6W67 - chain A; structure by X-ray diffraction, 2.20 A resolution.

# Chain A
Molecule: Kelch-like ECH-associated protein 1
From: Homo sapiens
Notes: fragment: BTB domain
UniProt: Q14145 (KEAP1_HUMAN); numbering as in UniProt (aligned over 48-180)
Amino-acid sequence (134 residues; row label = number of the first residue in the row):
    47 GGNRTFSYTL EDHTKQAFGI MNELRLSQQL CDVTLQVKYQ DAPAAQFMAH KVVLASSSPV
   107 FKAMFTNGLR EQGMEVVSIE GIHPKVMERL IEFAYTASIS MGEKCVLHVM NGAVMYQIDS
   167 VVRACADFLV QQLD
Unresolved in the structure: 47-50, 180
Construct notes: expression tag (47); engineered mutation Ala-172 (Ser in Q14145)
Curated features (UniProtKB/Swiss-Prot):
  - site: Cys-151 (Sensor for electrophilic agents)
  - modified residue: Cys-151 (S-(2,3-dicarboxypropyl)cysteine)
  - cross-link: Arg-135 (N5-[4-(S-L-cysteinyl)-5-methyl-1H-imidazol-2-yl]-L-ornithine (Arg-Cys) (interchain with C-151 in KEAP1)), Cys-151 (N5-[4-(S-L-cysteinyl)-5-methyl-1H-imidazol-2-yl]-L-ornithine (Cys-Arg) (interchain with R-135 in KEAP1))
Reported in the primary citation:
  - self-association interface (contacts with another copy of this molecule): Phe-64, Val-98

# Summary
The paper reports a self-association interface involving Phe-64 and Val-98.
Chain A is Kelch-like ECH-associated protein 1 (Homo sapiens); the structure, The structure of S172A Keap1-BTB
domain, was determined by X-ray diffraction, deposited together with 6W66, 6W68 and 6W69.
